PDB entry 3FOF | X-ray diffraction, 4.00 A resolution | chains A and E of the 8 polymer chains in the assembly

[Chain A]
Molecule: DNA topoisomerase 4 subunit A
Organism: Streptococcus pneumoniae
Notes: EC 5.99.1.-
Reference sequence: P72525 (PARC_STRPN); residues 1-488 here = UniProt positions 1-488
Sequence (496 residues; row label = number of the first residue in the row):
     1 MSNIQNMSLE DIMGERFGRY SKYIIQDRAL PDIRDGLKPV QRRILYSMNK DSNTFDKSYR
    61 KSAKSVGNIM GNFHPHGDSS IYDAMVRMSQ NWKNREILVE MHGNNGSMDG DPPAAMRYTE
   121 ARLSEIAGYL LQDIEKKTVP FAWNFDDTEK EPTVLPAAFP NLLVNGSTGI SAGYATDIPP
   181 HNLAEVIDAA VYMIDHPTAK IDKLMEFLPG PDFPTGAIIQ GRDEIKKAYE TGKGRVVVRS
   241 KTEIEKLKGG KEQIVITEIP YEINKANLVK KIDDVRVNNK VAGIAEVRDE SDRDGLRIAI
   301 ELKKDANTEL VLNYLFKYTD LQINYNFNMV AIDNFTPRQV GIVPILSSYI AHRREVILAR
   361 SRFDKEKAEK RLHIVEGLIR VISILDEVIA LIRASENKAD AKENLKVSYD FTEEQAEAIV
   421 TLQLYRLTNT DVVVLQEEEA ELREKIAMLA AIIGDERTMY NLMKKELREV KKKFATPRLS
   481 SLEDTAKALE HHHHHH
Not modelled in the structure: 1-4, 54-55, 166-175, 233, 258-261, 282-299, 303-307, 480-496
Differences from the reference sequence: expression tag (489-496)
Curated features (UniProtKB/Swiss-Prot):
  - active site: Tyr118 (O-(5'-phospho-DNA)-tyrosine intermediate)
  - site: Lys38 (Interaction with DNA), His74 (Interaction with DNA), His76 (Interaction with DNA), Arg87 (Interaction with DNA), Lys93 (Interaction with DNA), Arg117 (Transition state stabilizer)
Residues lining bound ligands: moxifloxacin (MFX; 1-cyclopropyl-6-fluoro-8-methoxy-7-[(4aS,7aS)-octahydro-6H-pyrrolo[3,4-b]pyridin-6-yl]-4-oxo-1,4-dihydroquinoline-3-carboxylic acid): Gly77, Asp78, Ser79, Ser80

[Chain E]
Molecule: 15-nt DNA strand
Sequence (15 nucleotides; row label = number of the first residue in the row):
     1 ACCAAGGTCA TGAAT

[How chain A and chain E interact]
Residue-residue contacts (10; chain A residue first):
  Val40(A) with DA13(E), phosphate contact; DA14(E), phosphate contact
  His74(A) with DA14(E), salt bridge to the phosphate
  His76(A) with DA14(E), hydrogen bond to the phosphate; DT15(E), salt bridge to the phosphate
  Gly77(A) with DT15(E), hydrogen bond to the phosphate
  Ser80(A) with DA14(E), phosphate contact
  Ala84(A) with DA13(E), phosphate contact
  Arg87(A) with DG12(E), salt bridge to the phosphate; DA13(E), salt bridge to the phosphate
Interface residues without a listed pair, chain A (8 interface residues in all): Ile81

[Overview]
The interface between chain A and chain E involves 8 residues on one side and 4 on the other, with 2 hydrogen
bonds and 4 salt bridges. Polar pairs include His76(A)-DA14(E), Gly77(A)-DT15(E) and His74(A)-DA14(E). Chain A
binds moxifloxacin.
Here chain A is DNA topoisomerase 4 subunit A (Streptococcus pneumoniae) and chain E is a 15-nt DNA strand.
Entry 3FOF (Structural insight into the quinolone-DNA cleavage complex of type IIA topoisomerases) was
determined by X-ray diffraction together with 3FOE from the same study.
